8HGP - chains A and C of the 3 polymer chains in the assembly; structure by electron microscopy, 4.53 A resolution (low resolution: residue-level contacts below are approximate; hydrogen-bond / salt-bridge calls are withheld).

== Chain A ==
Name: Epidermal growth factor receptor
Organism: Homo sapiens
Notes: EC 2.7.10.1
Reference sequence: P00533 (EGFR_HUMAN); residues 1-683 here = UniProt positions 1-683
Chain sequence (736 residues; numbered 1 to 736; the number before each row is that of its first residue):
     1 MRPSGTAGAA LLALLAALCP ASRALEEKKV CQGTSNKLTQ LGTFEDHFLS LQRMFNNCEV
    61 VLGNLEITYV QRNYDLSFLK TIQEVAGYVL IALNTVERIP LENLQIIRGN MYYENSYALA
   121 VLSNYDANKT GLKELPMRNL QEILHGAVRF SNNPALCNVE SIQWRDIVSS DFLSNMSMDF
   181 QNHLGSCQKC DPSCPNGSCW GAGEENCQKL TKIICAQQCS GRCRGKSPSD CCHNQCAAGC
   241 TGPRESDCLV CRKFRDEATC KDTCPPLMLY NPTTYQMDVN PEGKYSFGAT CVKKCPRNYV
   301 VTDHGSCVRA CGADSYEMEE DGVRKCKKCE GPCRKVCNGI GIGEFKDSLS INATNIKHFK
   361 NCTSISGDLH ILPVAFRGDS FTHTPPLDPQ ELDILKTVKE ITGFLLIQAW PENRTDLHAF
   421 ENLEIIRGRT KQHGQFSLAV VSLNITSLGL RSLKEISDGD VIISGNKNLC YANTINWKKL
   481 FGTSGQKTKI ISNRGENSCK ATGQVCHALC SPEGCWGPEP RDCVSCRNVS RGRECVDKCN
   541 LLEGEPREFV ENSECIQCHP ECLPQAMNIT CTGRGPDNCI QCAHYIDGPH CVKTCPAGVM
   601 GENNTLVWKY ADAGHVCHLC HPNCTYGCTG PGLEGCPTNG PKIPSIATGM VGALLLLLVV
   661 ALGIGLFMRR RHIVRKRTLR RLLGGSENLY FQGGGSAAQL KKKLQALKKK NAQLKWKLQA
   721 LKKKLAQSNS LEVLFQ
Unresolved in the structure: 1-26, 595-736
Disulfide bonds: Cys31-Cys58, Cys157-Cys187, Cys190-Cys199, Cys194-Cys207, Cys215-Cys223, Cys219-Cys231, Cys232-Cys240, Cys236-Cys248, Cys251-Cys260, Cys264-Cys291, Cys295-Cys307, Cys311-Cys326, Cys329-Cys333, Cys337-Cys362, Cys470-Cys499, Cys506-Cys515, Cys510-Cys523, Cys526-Cys535, Cys539-Cys555, Cys558-Cys571, Cys562-Cys579, Cys582-Cys591
Covalently attached groups: N-acetylglucosamine (NAG) linked to Asn56, Asn175; glycan linked to Asn352
Sequence notes: expression tag (684-736)
Swiss-Prot annotation at these positions:
  - modified residue: Ser229 (Phosphoserine), Thr678 (Phosphothreonine)
  - glycosylation (N-linked (GlcNAc...) asparagine): Asn56 (complex), Asn73, Asn128, Asn175, Asn196, Asn352, Asn361, Asn413, Asn444, Asn528, Asn568, Asn603, Asn623 (high mannose)
  - natural variant: Val30 to Arg297 (deletion: Variant EGFR vIII), Gly428 (G428D: In NNCIS)
  - mutagenesis: Tyr275 (Y275A: Strongly reduced autophosphorylation and activation of downstream kinases; when associated with A-309), Phe287 (F287A: Strongly reduced autophosphorylation and activation of downstream kinases; when associated with A-309), Arg309 (R309S: Strongly reduced autophosphorylation and activation of downstream kinases; when associated with A-275. Strongly reduced autophosphorylation and activation of downstream kinases ...), Arg429 (R429E: Abolishes autophosphorylation and activation of downstream kinases), Asp587 to His590 (Decreases intramolecular interactions and facilitates EGF binding), Asp587 (D587A: Increased EGF binding; when associated with A-590 and A-609), His590 (H590A: Increased EGF binding; when associated with A-587; A-590 and A-609), Lys609 (K609A: Decreases intramolecular interactions and facilitates EGF binding. Increased EGF binding; when associated with A-587; A-590 and A-609)

== Chain C ==
Name: Proepiregulin
Organism: Homo sapiens
Reference sequence: O14944 (EREG_HUMAN); residues -2 to 46 here correspond to UniProt positions 60-108 (UniProt number = residue number + 62)
Chain sequence (49 residues; numbered -2 to 46; the number before each row is that of its first residue; numbers below 1 keep their minus sign (Val-2 is residue -2)):
    -2 VAQVSITKCS SDMNGYCLHG QCIYLVDMSQ NYCRCEVGYT GVRCEHFFL
Unresolved in the structure: -2 to 4, 46
Disulfide bonds: Cys6-Cys19, Cys14-Cys30, Cys32-Cys41

== How chain A and chain C interact ==
Pairs across the interface (42; chain A residue first):
  Ser35(A) - Val39(C)
  Asn36(A) - Thr37(C)
  Asn36(A) - Gly38(C)
  Leu38(A) - Leu22(C)
  Leu38(A) - Met25(C)
  Leu38(A) - Tyr29(C)
  Thr39(A) - Tyr29(C)
  Thr39(A) - Cys32(C)
  Thr39(A) - Gly38(C)
  Thr39(A) - Val39(C)
  Gln40(A) - Tyr29(C)
  Gln40(A) - Arg31(C)
  Gln40(A) - Cys32(C)
  Leu41(A) - Cys32(C)
  Leu41(A) - Tyr36(C)
  Leu41(A) - Thr37(C)
  Gly42(A) - Arg31(C)
  Gly42(A) - Cys32(C)
  Gly42(A) - Glu33(C)
  Asp46(A) - Val34(C)
  Arg53(A) - Phe45(C)
  Tyr69(A) - Tyr29(C)
  Leu93(A) - Leu22(C)
  Tyr113(A) - Gln27(C)
  Leu122(A) - Met25(C)
  Ser123(A) - Asp24(C)
  Tyr125(A) - Asp24(C)
  Asn152(A) - Asp24(C)
  Leu372(A) - Glu42(C)
  Val374(A) - Leu15(C)
  Arg377(A) - Gly12(C)
  Arg377(A) - Leu15(C)
  Asp379(A) - Gly12(C)
  Asp379(A) - Arg40(C)
  Phe381(A) - Met10(C)
  Phe381(A) - Tyr13(C)
  Leu406(A) - His43(C)
  Gln408(A) - Glu42(C)
  Gln408(A) - Phe44(C)
  Gln432(A) - His43(C)
  Val441(A) - Phe44(C)
  Ser442(A) - Phe44(C)
Other interface residues (no listed pair), chain A (31 interface residues in all): Leu349, His370, Pro373, Thr382, His433
Other interface residues (no listed pair), chain C (26 interface residues in all): Asp9, His16, Cys30, Cys41

== Overview ==
31 residues of chain A and 26 residues of chain C are in contact. N-acetylglucosamine is covalently linked to
Asn56(A) and Asn175(A). From UniProt: 10 mutagenesis sites on chain A.
Chain A is Epidermal growth factor receptor and chain C is Proepiregulin, both from Homo sapiens; the
structure, The EREG-bound EGFR/HER2 ectodomain complex, was determined by electron microscopy (same
publication as 8HGS and 8HGO).
